9H2B - chains I and L of the 14 polymer chains in the assembly; structure by electron microscopy, 4.10 A resolution (low resolution: residue-level contacts below are approximate; hydrogen-bond / salt-bridge calls are withheld).

# Chain I
Name: Capsid-associated protein VP80
Source organism: Autographa californica nucleopolyhedrovirus
Reference sequence: Q00733 (VP80_NPVAC); residues 1-691 here = UniProt positions 1-691
Sequence (691 residues; each row starts with the number of its first residue):
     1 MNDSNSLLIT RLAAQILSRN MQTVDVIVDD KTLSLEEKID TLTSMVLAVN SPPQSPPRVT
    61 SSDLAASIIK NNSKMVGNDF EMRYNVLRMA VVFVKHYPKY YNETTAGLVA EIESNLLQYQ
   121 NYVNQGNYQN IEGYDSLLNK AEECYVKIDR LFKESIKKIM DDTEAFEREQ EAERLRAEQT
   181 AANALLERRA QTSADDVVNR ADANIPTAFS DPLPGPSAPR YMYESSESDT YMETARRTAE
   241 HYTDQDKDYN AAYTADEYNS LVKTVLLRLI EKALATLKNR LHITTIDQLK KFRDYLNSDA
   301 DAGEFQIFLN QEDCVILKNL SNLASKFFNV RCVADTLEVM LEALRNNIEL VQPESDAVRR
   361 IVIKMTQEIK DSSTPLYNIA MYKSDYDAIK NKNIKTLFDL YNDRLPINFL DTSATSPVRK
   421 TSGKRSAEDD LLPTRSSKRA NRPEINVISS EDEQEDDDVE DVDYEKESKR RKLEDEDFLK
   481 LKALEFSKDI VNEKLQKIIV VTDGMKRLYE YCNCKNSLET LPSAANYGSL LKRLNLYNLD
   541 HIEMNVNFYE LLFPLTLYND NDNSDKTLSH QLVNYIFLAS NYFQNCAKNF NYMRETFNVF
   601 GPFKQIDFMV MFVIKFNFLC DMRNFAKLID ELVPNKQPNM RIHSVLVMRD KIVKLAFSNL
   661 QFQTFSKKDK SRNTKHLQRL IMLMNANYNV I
Unresolved in the structure: 1-461, 561-566, 664-672
Disulfide bonds: Cys514-Cys620

# Chain L
Name: Protein AC109
Source organism: Autographa californica nucleopolyhedrovirus
Reference sequence: P41662 (AC109_NPVAC); residue numbers follow UniProt; this construct covers 1-390
Sequence (390 residues; each row starts with the number of its first residue):
     1 MECPFQIQVC ISDRFFAFPH NLVEPQSDVG NKLIENLIVY VPTDDDRLYI DKKQFPKFNS
    61 VLVYRHEHDV NIDSRSPKKT ASATIVYWNP LVPITEIGAG ETRVFSVLLT NNLFYCNTMI
   121 VHHENPKCPI EFTYPETDMQ SACSALLKNR NGQSVPPPIK SNLRPIACEI PLSHFKELVE
   181 SNDFLLCFNL ETSTMVKILS LKRIFCIFQY RKQPARYVIN LPHEEIDNLY NKLNWERTRR
   241 LMKGDVPSNC ATVNRSSLKY IKQAQSLLGI PDYSQTVVDF VKMFQKIIFP YQLVPNVIIK
   301 LNNFDQMVSS APNKAEPYKK IRLFCKNDSI AISSSGIVPI NMPDFSPPNT FDYSDYANRT
   361 NINFVTQRVL TDGGFSSGIT VTPVKYNYYL
Unresolved in the structure: 136-161, 309-319
Disulfide bonds: Cys128-Cys250

# Chain I / chain L interface
Residue-residue contacts (31):
  Arg471(I) - Arg14(L)
  Arg471(I) - Val121(L)
  Arg471(I) - His122(L)
  Arg471(I) - His123(L)
  Glu474(I) - Arg14(L)
  Asp475(I) - Arg14(L)
  Asp475(I) - Glu124(L)
  Asp475(I) - Tyr210(L)
  Phe478(I) - Arg14(L)
  Phe478(I) - Phe16(L)
  Phe478(I) - Tyr210(L)
  Leu479(I) - Phe175(L)
  Leu479(I) - Val179(L)
  Leu479(I) - Tyr210(L)
  Lys482(I) - Phe16(L)
  Lys482(I) - Ala17(L)
  Lys482(I) - Phe175(L)
  Ala483(I) - Phe175(L)
  Phe486(I) - Ala17(L)
  Phe486(I) - Tyr49(L)
  Phe486(I) - Leu172(L)
  Phe486(I) - Phe175(L)
  Phe553(I) - Leu48(L)
  Gln637(I) - Leu48(L)
  Gln637(I) - Tyr49(L)
  Pro638(I) - Leu48(L)
  Met640(I) - Leu48(L)
  Met640(I) - Tyr49(L)
  Met640(I) - Ile170(L)
  Met640(I) - Ser173(L)
  His643(I) - Leu48(L)
Also at the interface, not in a pair above, chain I (16 interface residues in all): Lys472, Glu485, Tyr549
Also at the interface, not in a pair above, chain L (18 interface residues in all): Asn125, Ile207, Arg211

# Summary
16 residues of chain I face 18 of chain L across their interface.
Here chain I is Capsid-associated protein VP80 and chain L is Protein AC109, both from Autographa californica
nucleopolyhedrovirus. Entry 9H2B (AcMNPV basal cap - C14 anchor complex only) was determined by electron
microscopy together with 9H2A, 9H2C, 9H2H, 9H2J and 9H2K from the same study.
